PDB entry 8JIA | electron microscopy, 3.90 A resolution | chains D and C of the 5 polymer chains in the assembly

== Chain D (and C) ==
Name: Cell division protein FtsX
From: Mycobacterium tuberculosis
Notes: chain C of this document is another copy of the same molecule, construct and numbering; everything in this record applies to it too
UniProtKB: A0A045GRS5 (A0A045GRS5_MYCTX); numbering as in UniProt (aligned over 1-297)
Amino-acid sequence (297 residues; numbered 1 to 297; the number before each row is that of its first residue):
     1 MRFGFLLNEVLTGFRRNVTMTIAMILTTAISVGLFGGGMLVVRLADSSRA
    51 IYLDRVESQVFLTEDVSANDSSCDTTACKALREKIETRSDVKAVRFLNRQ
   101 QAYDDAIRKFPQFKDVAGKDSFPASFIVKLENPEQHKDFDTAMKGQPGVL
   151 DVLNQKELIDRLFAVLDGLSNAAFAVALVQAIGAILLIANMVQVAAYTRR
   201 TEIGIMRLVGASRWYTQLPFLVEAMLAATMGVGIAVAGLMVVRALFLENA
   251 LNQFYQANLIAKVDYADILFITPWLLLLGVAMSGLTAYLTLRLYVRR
Disordered / not traced: 296-297
Cystine bridges: Cys73-Cys78

== Interface between chain D and chain C ==
Pairs across the interface (39; chain D residue first):
  Thr19(D) - Leu186(C)
  Thr19(D) - Asn190(C)
  Met20(D) - Asn190(C)
  Ile22(D) - Leu186(C)  hydrophobic
  Ala23(D) - Leu186(C)  hydrophobic
  Leu26(D) - Ile182(C)  hydrophobic
  Leu26(D) - Gly183(C)
  Ile30(D) - Val179(C)  hydrophobic
  Ile30(D) - Gln180(C)
  Gln112(D) - Asp151(C)
  Gly168(D) - Phe246(C)
  Asn171(D) - Phe246(C)
  Ala172(D) - Phe246(C)
  Val176(D) - Ile30(C)  hydrophobic
  Val179(D) - Leu26(C)
  Val179(D) - Ile30(C)  hydrophobic
  Gln180(D) - Thr27(C)
  Gln180(D) - Gln180(C)  hydrogen bond
  Ile182(D) - Leu26(C)  hydrophobic
  Gly183(D) - Leu26(C)
  Leu186(D) - Ile22(C)  hydrophobic
  Leu186(D) - Ala23(C)  hydrophobic
  Leu187(D) - Leu187(C)  hydrophobic
  Asn190(D) - Thr19(C)
  Asn190(D) - Met20(C)  hydrogen bond
  Val194(D) - Val194(C)  hydrophobic
  Tyr197(D) - Tyr197(C)  hydrophobic
  Val242(D) - Ala172(C)  hydrophobic
  Phe246(D) - Gly168(C)
  Phe246(D) - Asn171(C)
  Phe246(D) - Ala172(C)
  Phe246(D) - Ala175(C)  hydrophobic
  Ala250(D) - Val165(C)  hydrophobic
  Gln253(D) - Leu158(C)
  Gln253(D) - Asp160(C)
  Gln253(D) - Arg161(C)
  Gln253(D) - Ala164(C)
  Phe254(D) - Arg161(C)
  Ala257(D) - Arg161(C)
Also at the interface, not in a pair above, chain D (32 interface residues in all): Leu34, Val165, Ala189, Leu247, Asn249, Leu259
Also at the interface, not in a pair above, chain C (32 interface residues in all): Leu169, Val176, Ala189, Ala250, Phe254

== Overview ==
The chain D/chain C interface involves 32 residues from each chain, with 2 hydrogen bonds. Polar pairs include
Gln180(D)-Gln180(C) and Asn190(D)-Met20(C).
Chain D and chain C are both Cell division protein FtsX (Mycobacterium tuberculosis); the structure, Cryo-EM
structure of Mycobacterium tuberculosis ATP bound FtsE(E165Q)X/RipC complex in peptidisc, was determined by
electron microscopy (same publication as 8IDB, 8IDC, 8IDD and 8IGQ).
